5GWA - chain A; structure by X-ray diffraction, 1.59 A resolution.

== Chain A ==
Protein: Beta-lactamase
From: Serratia marcescens
Notes: EC 3.5.2.6
UniProtKB: A0A0B6VPP7 (A0A0B6VPP7_SERMA); residues 10-289 here correspond to UniProt positions 30-309 (UniProt number = residue number + 20)
Chain sequence (280 residues; each row starts with the number of its first residue):
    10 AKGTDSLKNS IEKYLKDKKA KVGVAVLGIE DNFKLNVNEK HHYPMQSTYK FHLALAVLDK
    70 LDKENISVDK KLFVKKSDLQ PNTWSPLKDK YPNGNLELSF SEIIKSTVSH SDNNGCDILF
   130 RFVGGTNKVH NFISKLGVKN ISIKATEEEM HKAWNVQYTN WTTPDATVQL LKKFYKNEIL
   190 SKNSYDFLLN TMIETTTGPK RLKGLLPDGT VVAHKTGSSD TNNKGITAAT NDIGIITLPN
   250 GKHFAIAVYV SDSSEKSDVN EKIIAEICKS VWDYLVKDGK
Not modelled in the structure: 10-11, 287-289
Covalent attachments: NXL104, bound form (NXL) linked to S56
Ion coordination: Na+ site 1 near A29 (its only coordinating residue here); Na+ site 2: E39, H252; Na+ site 3: E48, D174; Na+ site 4: Y100, P101; Na+ site 5 near E106 (its only coordinating residue here); Na+ site 6 near E111 (its only coordinating residue here); Na+ site 7: G133 (together with sulfate ion); Na+ site 8: T135, I152; Na+ site 9: V147, I150; Na+ site 10: M159, A162, W163; Na+ site 11: T172, D174; Na+ site 12: I202, T204; 4 more Na+ sites not listed
Ligand contacts: NXL104, bound form (NXL; (2S,5R)-1-formyl-5-[(sulfooxy)amino]piperidine-2-carboxamide): Q55, K59, P90, N91, W93, S120, N122, E156, H160, T206, R210, K224, T225, G226, S227

== Summary ==
Covalently linked NXL104, bound form: at S56. The Na+ site 2 is built by E39 and H252. E48 and D174 form the
Na+ site 3.
Chain A is Beta-lactamase (Serratia marcescens); the structure, Crystal structure of TLA-3 extended-spectrum
beta-lactamase in a complex with avibactam, was determined by X-ray diffraction, deposited together with 5GS8
and 5X5G.
